Entry 7UOE (electron microscopy, 2.67 A resolution); this record covers chains A and C of the 6 polymer chains in the assembly.

[Chain A]
Molecule: RNA-directed RNA polymerase
Organism: Severe acute respiratory syndrome coronavirus 2
Notes: EC 2.7.7.48
UniProt: P0DTD1 (R1AB_SARS2); residues 1-932 here correspond to UniProt positions 4393-5324 (UniProt number = residue number + 4392)
Amino-acid sequence (932 residues; each row starts with the number of its first residue):
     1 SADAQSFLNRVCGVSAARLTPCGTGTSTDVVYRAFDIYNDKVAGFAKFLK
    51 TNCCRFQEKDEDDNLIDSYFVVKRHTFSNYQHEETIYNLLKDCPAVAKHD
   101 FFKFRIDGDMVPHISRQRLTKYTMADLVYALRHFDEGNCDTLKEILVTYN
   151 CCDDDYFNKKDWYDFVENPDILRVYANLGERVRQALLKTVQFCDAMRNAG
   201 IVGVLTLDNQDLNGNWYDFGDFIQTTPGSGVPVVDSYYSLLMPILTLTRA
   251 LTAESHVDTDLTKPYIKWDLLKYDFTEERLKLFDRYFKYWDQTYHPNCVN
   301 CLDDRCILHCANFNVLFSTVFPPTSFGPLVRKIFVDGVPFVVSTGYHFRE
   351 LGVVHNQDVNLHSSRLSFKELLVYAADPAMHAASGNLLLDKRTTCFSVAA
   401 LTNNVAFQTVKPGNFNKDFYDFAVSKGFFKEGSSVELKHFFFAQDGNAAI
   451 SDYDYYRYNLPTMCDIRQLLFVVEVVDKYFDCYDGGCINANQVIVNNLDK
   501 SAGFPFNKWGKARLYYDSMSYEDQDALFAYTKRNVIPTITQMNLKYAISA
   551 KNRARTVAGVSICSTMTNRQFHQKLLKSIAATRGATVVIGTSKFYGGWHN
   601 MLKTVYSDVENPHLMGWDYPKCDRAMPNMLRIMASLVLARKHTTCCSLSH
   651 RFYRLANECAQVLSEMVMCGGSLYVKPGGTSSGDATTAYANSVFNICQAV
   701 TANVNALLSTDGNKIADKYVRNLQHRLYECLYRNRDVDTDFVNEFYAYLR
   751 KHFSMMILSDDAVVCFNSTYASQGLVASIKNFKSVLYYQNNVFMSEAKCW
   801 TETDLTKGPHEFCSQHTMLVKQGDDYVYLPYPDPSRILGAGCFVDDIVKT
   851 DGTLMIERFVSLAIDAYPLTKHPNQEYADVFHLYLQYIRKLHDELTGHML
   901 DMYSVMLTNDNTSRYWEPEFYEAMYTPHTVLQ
Disordered / not traced: 930-932
Bound ions: Zn2+ site 1: His295, Cys301, Cys306, Cys310; Zn2+ site 2: Cys487, His642, Cys645, Cys646; Mg2+ site 1: Asp618, Asp760, Asp761; Mg2+ site 2: Asp618, Tyr619, Asp760 (together with CTP)
Residues lining bound ligands:
  - CTP (cytidine-5'-triphosphate): Lys545, Lys551, Arg553, Arg555, Asp618, Tyr619, Pro620, Lys621, Cys622, Asp623, Ser682, Thr687, Asn691, Ser759, Asp760, Lys798
  - 3'-deoxyuridine-5'-monophosphate (L2B): Leu758, Ser759, Asp760, Asp761, Cys813, Ser814
Swiss-Prot annotation at these positions:
  - region: Lys545 to Arg555 (Interaction with RMP Remdesivir), Thr582 to Pro620 (RdRp Palm N-ter)
  - active site: Ser759, Asp760, Asp761
  - binding site (Mn(2+)): Asn209, Asp218
  - binding site (Zn(2+)): His295, Cys301, Cys306, Cys310, Cys487, His642, Cys645, Cys646
  - site: Gln932 (Cleavage)
What the authors report for this chain:
  - binding site for CTP: Lys551, Arg555
  - Mg2+ coordination: Asp618
  - specificity-determining residues: Ser759
  - mutagenesis - S759A: decreased catalytic activity on RDV-TP
  - mutagenesis - T687A, N691A: decreased catalytic activity on ATP or RDV-TP

[Chain C]
Molecule: Non-structural protein 7
Organism: Severe acute respiratory syndrome coronavirus 2
UniProt: P0DTD1 (R1AB_SARS2); residues 1-83 here correspond to UniProt positions 3860-3942 (UniProt number = residue number + 3859)
Amino-acid sequence (92 residues; numbered -8 to 83; the number before each row is that of its first residue; numbers below 1 keep their minus sign (Val-8 is residue -8)):
    -8 VACTKEVHMSKMSDVKCTSVVLLSVLQQLRVESSSKLWAQCVQLHNDILL
    42 AKDTTEAFEKMVSLLSVLLSMQGAVDINKLCEEMLDNRATLQ
Disordered / not traced: -8 to 0, 74-83
Construct notes: expression tag (-8 to 0)
Swiss-Prot annotation at these positions:
  - site: Gln83 (Cleavage)

[Interface between chain A and chain C]
Pairs across the interface (33):
  Thr409(A) with Glu23(C), hydrogen bond; Trp29(C)
  Lys411(A) with Gln18(C)
  Pro412(A) with Leu14(C), hydrophobic; Ser15(C)
  Gly413(A) with Val11(C); Ser15(C)
  Phe415(A) with Cys8(C), hydrophobic; Val12(C), hydrophobic
  Tyr420(A) with Ser4(C); Asp5(C), hydrogen bond; Cys8(C), hydrophobic
  Phe429(A) with Ser4(C)
  Glu431(A) with Ser1(C)
  Phe440(A) with Lys7(C); Leu40(C), hydrophobic
  Phe441(A) with His36(C)
  Phe442(A) with Asn37(C); Leu40(C), hydrophobic; Leu41(C), hydrophobic
  Ala443(A) with Leu14(C), hydrophobic; Val33(C); His36(C); Asn37(C), hydrogen bond (backbone-side chain)
  Gln444(A) with Trp29(C), hydrogen bond (backbone-side chain); Val33(C)
  Asp445(A) with Trp29(C); Ala30(C)
  Ala550(A) with Leu41(C)
  Asn552(A) with Asn37(C); Leu41(C)
  Phe843(A) with Cys8(C), hydrophobic; Val11(C), hydrophobic
Interface residues without a listed pair, chain A (20 interface residues in all): Val410, Lys430, Leu437

[In short]
20 residues of chain A and 18 residues of chain C are in contact, with 4 hydrogen bonds. Polar contacts
include Thr409(A)-Glu23(C), Tyr420(A)-Asp5(C) and Ala443(A)-Asn37(C). Chain A binds CTP and
3'-deoxyuridine-5'-monophosphate. The paper reports a binding site for CTP at Lys551(A) and Arg555(A); T687A
and N691A of chain A reduce catalytic activity on ATP or RDV-TP.
Chain A is RNA-directed RNA polymerase and chain C is Non-structural protein 7, both from Severe acute
respiratory syndrome coronavirus 2; the structure, SARS-CoV-2 replication-transcription complex bound to CTP,
in a pre-catalytic state, was determined by electron microscopy together with 7UO4, 7UO7 and 7UO9 from the
same study.
